Entry 8RHK (X-ray diffraction, 2.80 A resolution); this record covers chains A and B of the 34 polymer chains in the assembly.

Chain A:
Name: Proteasome subunit alpha type-2
Organism: Saccharomyces cerevisiae
UniProtKB: P23639 (PSA2_YEAST); numbering as in UniProt (aligned over 1-250)
Sequence (250 residues; row label = number of the first residue in the row):
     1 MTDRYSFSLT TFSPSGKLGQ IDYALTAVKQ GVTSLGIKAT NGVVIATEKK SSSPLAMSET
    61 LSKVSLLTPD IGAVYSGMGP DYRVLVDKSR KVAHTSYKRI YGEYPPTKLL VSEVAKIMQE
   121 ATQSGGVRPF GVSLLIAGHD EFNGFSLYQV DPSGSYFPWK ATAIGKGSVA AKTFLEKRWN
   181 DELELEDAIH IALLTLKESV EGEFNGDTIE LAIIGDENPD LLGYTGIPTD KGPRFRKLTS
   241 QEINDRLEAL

Chain B:
Name: Proteasome subunit alpha type-3
Organism: Saccharomyces cerevisiae
UniProtKB: P23638 (PSA3_YEAST); residues 0-257 here correspond to UniProt positions 1-258 (UniProt number = residue number + 1)
Sequence (258 residues; each row starts with the number of its first residue; numbering starts at 0):
     0 MGSRRYDSRT TIFSPEGRLY QVEYALESIS HAGTAIGIMA SDGIVLAAER KVTSTLLEQD
    60 TSTEKLYKLN DKIAVAVAGL TADAEILINT ARIHAQNYLK TYNEDIPVEI LVRRLSDIKQ
   120 GYTQHGGLRP FGVSFIYAGY DDRYGYQLYT SNPSGNYTGW KAISVGANTS AAQTLLQMDY
   180 KDDMKVDDAI ELALKTLSKT TDSSALTYDR LEFATIRKGA NDGEVYQKIF KPQEIKDILV
   240 KTGITKKDED EEADEDMK
Not modelled in the structure: 0, 245-257

Interface between chain A and chain B:
Residue-residue contacts (61; chain A residue first):
  Arg4(A) with Ser2(B), hydrogen bond (backbone-side chain)
  Tyr5(A) with Ser2(B); Tyr5(B)
  Ser6(A) with Gly125(B); Leu127(B)
  Phe7(A) with Ser2(B); Tyr5(B); Asp6(B); Gly126(B)
  Ser8(A) with Gly126(B), hydrogen bond (backbone-backbone); Leu127(B); Arg128(B), hydrogen bond (side chain-backbone)
  Thr10(A) with Arg128(B)
  Thr11(A) with Ser7(B); Thr9(B); Gln20(B)
  Phe12(A) with Gln20(B); Tyr23(B); Ala24(B), hydrophobic; Ser27(B); Arg128(B); Pro129(B); Gly131(B)
  Ser13(A) with Tyr23(B)
  Pro14(A) with Tyr23(B), hydrophobic; Glu26(B)
  Ser15(A) with Glu26(B); His30(B)
  Gly16(A) with Tyr23(B); Ser27(B), hydrogen bond (backbone-side chain)
  Leu18(A) with Arg128(B)
  Lys38(A) with Glu57(B), salt bridge
  Ser112(A) with Glu84(B)
  Lys116(A) with Ile85(B)
  Gln119(A) with Ala81(B); Asp82(B), hydrogen bond; Ile85(B); Arg128(B)
  Thr122(A) with Arg128(B), hydrogen bond (backbone-side chain)
  Gln123(A) with Tyr121(B); Leu127(B); Arg128(B), hydrogen bond (side chain-backbone); Phe130(B)
  Gly125(A) with Leu127(B)
  Ser153(A) with Ala81(B)
  Gly154(A) with Ala81(B)
  Ser155(A) with Ala81(B)
  Tyr156(A) with Glu84(B), hydrogen bond
  Pro158(A) with Leu56(B); Glu57(B), hydrogen bond (backbone-backbone); Thr60(B); Ser61(B)
  Trp159(A) with Ser53(B); Leu55(B); Leu56(B)
  Lys160(A) with Leu55(B), hydrogen bond (backbone-backbone); Glu57(B)
  Ala161(A) with Leu55(B)
  Leu175(A) with Leu55(B)
  Glu176(A) with Thr54(B); Leu55(B)
Also at the interface, not in a pair above, chain A (34 interface residues in all): Ser124, Tyr148, Phe157, Lys172
Also at the interface, not in a pair above, chain B (32 interface residues in all): Leu79, Thr80

Summary:
Chain A and chain B form an interface of 34 and 32 residues respectively; the contacts include 10 hydrogen
bonds and 1 salt bridge. Among the polar pairs are Lys38(A)-Glu57(B), Arg4(A)-Ser2(B) and Ser8(A)-Arg128(B).
Chain A is Proteasome subunit alpha type-2 and chain B is Proteasome subunit alpha type-3, both from
Saccharomyces cerevisiae; the structure, Yeast 20S proteasome in complex with a linear oxindole epoxyketone
(compound 6), was determined by X-ray diffraction, deposited together with 8RHJ and 8RHL.
